PDB entry 1IEF | X-ray diffraction, 2.30 A resolution | chains A and B

# Chain A
Molecule: Capsid protein P40: assemblin protease
Organism: Human herpesvirus 5
Notes: EC 3.4.21.97
UniProt: P16753 (VP40_HCMVA); numbering as in UniProt (aligned over 1-256)
Sequence (256 residues; numbered 1 to 256; the number before each row is that of its first residue):
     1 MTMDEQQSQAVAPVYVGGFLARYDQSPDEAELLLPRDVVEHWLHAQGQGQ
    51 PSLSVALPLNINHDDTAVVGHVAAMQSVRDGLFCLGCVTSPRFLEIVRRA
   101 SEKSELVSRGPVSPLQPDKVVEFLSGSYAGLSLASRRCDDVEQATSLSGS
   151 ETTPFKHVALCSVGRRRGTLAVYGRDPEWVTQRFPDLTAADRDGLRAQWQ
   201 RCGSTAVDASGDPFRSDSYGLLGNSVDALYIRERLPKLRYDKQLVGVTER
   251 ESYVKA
Disordered / not traced: 1-8, 44-55, 137-154, 201-210
Construct notes: engineered mutation Ala134 (Ser in P16753), Gln143 (Ala in P16753)
Swiss-Prot annotation at these positions:
  - active site (Charge relay system): His63, Ser132, His157
  - site (Cleavage): Ala209, Ser210, Ala256
  - mutagenesis: His157 (H157A/Q: 22-fold loss of protease catalytic activity; H157E: 12-fold loss of protease catalytic activity), Ser225 (S225Y: 150-fold reduced catalytic efficiency), Asp227 (D227N: 1300-fold reduced catalytic efficiency), Leu229 (L229R: 1800-fold reduced catalytic efficiency)
From the paper describing this entry:
  - catalytic residues: His63, Ser132, His157 (citing earlier work)
  - mutagenesis - S134A, S134A/H157A, H157A (22-fold), H157E (12-fold), H157Q: decreased catalytic activity
  - conformationally variable residues (order/disorder transition): His157

# Chain B
Molecule: Capsid protein P40: assemblin protease
Organism: Human herpesvirus 5
Notes: EC 3.4.21.97
UniProt: P16753 (VP40_HCMVA); residues 301-556 here correspond to UniProt positions 1-256 (UniProt number = residue number - 300)
Sequence (256 residues; row label = number of the first residue in the row):
   301 MTMDEQQSQAVAPVYVGGFLARYDQSPDEAELLLPRDVVEHWLHAQGQGQ
   351 PSLSVALPLNINHDDTAVVGHVAAMQSVRDGLFCLGCVTSPRFLEIVRRA
   401 SEKSELVSRGPVSPLQPDKVVEFLSGSYAGLSLASRRCDDVEQATSLSGS
   451 ETTPFKHVALCSVGRRRGTLAVYGRDPEWVTQRFPDLTAADRDGLRAQWQ
   501 RCGSTAVDASGDPFRSDSYGLLGNSVDALYIRERLPKLRYDKQLVGVTER
   551 ESYVKA
Disordered / not traced: 301-303, 344-354, 436-453, 502-503, 509-510
Construct notes: engineered mutation Ala434 (Ser134 in P16753), Gln443 (Ala143 in P16753)
Swiss-Prot annotation at these positions:
  - active site (Charge relay system): His363, Ser432, His457
  - site (Cleavage): Ala509, Ser510, Ala556

# Interface between chain A and chain B
Pairs across the interface (69):
  Asp64(A) - Lys403(B)  salt bridge
  Ile96(A) - Tyr519(B)  hydrophobic
  Arg99(A) - Tyr519(B)  hydrogen bond
  Ala100(A) - Tyr519(B)
  Ala100(A) - Leu522(B)  hydrophobic
  Ala100(A) - Gly523(B)
  Lys103(A) - Asp364(B)  salt bridge
  Lys103(A) - Thr366(B)
  Lys103(A) - Gly520(B)
  Lys103(A) - Gly523(B)
  Lys103(A) - Asn524(B)  hydrogen bond (backbone-backbone)
  Ser104(A) - Gly523(B)
  Ser104(A) - Val526(B)
  Ser104(A) - Asp527(B)  hydrogen bond
  Glu105(A) - Asn362(B)
  Glu105(A) - Asp527(B)  hydrogen bond (backbone-side chain)
  Leu106(A) - Asp527(B)  hydrogen bond (backbone-side chain)
  Leu106(A) - Tyr530(B)  hydrophobic
  Phe123(A) - Leu522(B)  hydrophobic
  Phe123(A) - Gly523(B)
  Phe123(A) - Val526(B)  hydrophobic
  Ser125(A) - Tyr530(B)
  Gly126(A) - Val526(B)
  Gly126(A) - Leu529(B)
  Gly126(A) - Tyr530(B)  hydrogen bond (backbone-side chain)
  Ser127(A) - Val526(B)
  Ser218(A) - Ser518(B)  hydrogen bond
  Ser218(A) - Tyr519(B)
  Tyr219(A) - Ile396(B)
  Tyr219(A) - Arg399(B)  hydrogen bond
  Tyr219(A) - Ala400(B)
  Tyr219(A) - Ser518(B)
  Gly220(A) - Lys403(B)
  Leu221(A) - Leu522(B)
  Leu222(A) - Ala400(B)  hydrophobic
  Leu222(A) - Phe423(B)  hydrophobic
  Leu222(A) - Leu521(B)
  Leu222(A) - Leu522(B)
  Gly223(A) - Ala400(B)
  Gly223(A) - Lys403(B)
  Gly223(A) - Ser404(B)
  Gly223(A) - Phe423(B)
  Asn224(A) - Lys403(B)
  Ser225(A) - Ser525(B)  hydrogen bond
  Val226(A) - Ser404(B)
  Val226(A) - Phe423(B)  hydrophobic
  Val226(A) - Gly426(B)
  Val226(A) - Ser427(B)
  Asp227(A) - Ser404(B)  hydrogen bond
  Asp227(A) - Glu405(B)  hydrogen bond (side chain-backbone)
  Asp227(A) - Leu406(B)  hydrogen bond (side chain-backbone)
  Ala228(A) - Leu529(B)  hydrophobic
  Leu229(A) - Ala528(B)
  Leu229(A) - Leu529(B)  hydrophobic
  Leu229(A) - Arg534(B)
  Leu229(A) - Leu535(B)
  Tyr230(A) - Leu406(B)  hydrophobic
  Tyr230(A) - Gly426(B)  hydrogen bond (side chain-backbone)
  Tyr230(A) - Leu535(B)  hydrophobic
  Tyr230(A) - Lys555(B)
  Arg232(A) - Leu535(B)
  Arg232(A) - Arg539(B)
  Arg234(A) - Leu529(B)  hydrogen bond (side chain-backbone)
  Arg234(A) - Tyr530(B)  hydrogen bond
  Leu235(A) - Leu529(B)
  Leu235(A) - Tyr530(B)  hydrophobic
  Arg239(A) - Arg532(B)
  Lys255(A) - Tyr530(B)
  Ala256(A) - Tyr530(B)
Other interface residues (no listed pair), chain A (33 interface residues in all): Ala129, Leu238
Other interface residues (no listed pair), chain B (35 interface residues in all): Ser425, Asp517, Pro536, Ala556

# Overview
33 residues of chain A face 35 of chain B across their interface, with 15 hydrogen bonds and 2 salt bridges.
Polar contacts include Asp64(A)-Lys403(B), Lys103(A)-Asp364(B) and Arg99(A)-Tyr519(B). From the paper:
catalytic residues His63(A), Ser132(A) and His157(A); S134A, S134A/H157A and H157A of chain A, among others,
reduce catalytic activity; 5 substitutions were tested in all.
Both chains are Capsid protein P40: assemblin protease (Human herpesvirus 5). Entry 1IEF (Crystal structure of
the catalytic site mutant S134A of the human cytomegalovirus protease) was determined by X-ray diffraction
together with 1ID4, 1IEC, 1IED and 1IEG from the same study.
